Entry 7T74 (electron microscopy, 3.35 A resolution); this record covers chains B and D of the 14 polymer chains in the assembly.

# Chain B (and D)
Name: HIV Envelope ApexGT2 gp41
From: Human immunodeficiency virus 1
Notes: chain D of this document is another copy of the same molecule, construct and numbering; everything in this record applies to it too
Amino-acid sequence (162 residues; row label = number of the first residue in the row; note: 2 numbers in that range are skipped by the numbering (no residue carries them; nothing is unmodelled there)):
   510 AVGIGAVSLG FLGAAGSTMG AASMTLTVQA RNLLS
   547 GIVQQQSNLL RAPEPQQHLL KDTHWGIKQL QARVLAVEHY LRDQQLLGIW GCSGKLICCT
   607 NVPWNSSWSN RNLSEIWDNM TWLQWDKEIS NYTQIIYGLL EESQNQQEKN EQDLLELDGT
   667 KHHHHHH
Not modelled in the structure: 510-517, 547-569, 663-673
Disulfide bonds: Cys-598/Cys-604
Covalently attached groups: glycan linked to Asn-611, Asn-618; N-acetylglucosamine (NAG) linked to Asn-625, Asn-637
Residues lining bound ligands: N-acetylglucosamine (NAG; 2-acetamido-2-deoxy-beta-D-glucopyranose): Gly-522, Gly-525, Ser-526

# Chain B / chain D interface
Contacting residue pairs (27):
  Thr-536(B) with Glu-647(D), hydrogen bond; Asn-651(D)
  Ala-539(B) with Gln-591(D), hydrogen bond (backbone-side chain)
  Arg-540(B) with Gln-591(D); Ile-595(D); Glu-647(D), salt bridge
  Leu-543(B) with Leu-587(D); Gln-591(D)
  Ser-544(B) with Arg-588(D)
  His-570(B) with His-570(D), hydrogen bond (side chain-backbone)
  Ile-573(B) with Ile-573(D), hydrophobic
  Leu-576(B) with Ile-573(D), hydrophobic; Gln-577(D)
  Arg-579(B) with Leu-581(D); Glu-584(D), salt bridge
  Val-580(B) with Val-580(D), hydrophobic
  Val-583(B) with Glu-584(D); Leu-587(D), hydrophobic
  Tyr-586(B) with Gln-591(D)
  Leu-587(B) with Leu-587(D), hydrophobic
  Gly-600(B) with Gly-594(D); Ser-599(D)
  Lys-601(B) with Glu-654(D)
  Leu-602(B) with Glu-654(D), hydrogen bond (backbone-side chain)
  Ile-603(B) with Glu-654(D); Gln-658(D)
  Cys-605(B) with Leu-661(D), hydrophobic
Interface residues without a listed pair, chain D (19 interface residues in all): Leu-576, Val-583

# Summary
18 residues of chain B face 19 of chain D across their interface; the contacts include 4 hydrogen bonds and 2
salt bridges. Among the polar pairs are Arg-540(B)/Glu-647(D), Arg-579(B)/Glu-584(D) and
Thr-536(B)/Glu-647(D). Ligands of chain B: N-acetylglucosamine. N-acetylglucosamine is covalently linked to
Asn-625(B) and Asn-637(B).
Chain B and chain D are both HIV Envelope ApexGT2 gp41 (Human immunodeficiency virus 1); the structure, HIV-1
Envelope ApexGT2 in complex with PCT64.35S Fab and RM20A3 Fab, was determined by electron microscopy together
with 7T75 and 7T77 from the same study.
